PDB entry 7ET3 | electron microscopy, 4.20 A resolution (low resolution: residue-level contacts below are approximate; hydrogen-bond / salt-bridge calls are withheld) | chains M and N of the 23 polymer chains in the assembly

== Chain M ==
Name: Capsid vertex component 1
Source organism: Human cytomegalovirus
UniProt: A0A6C0PJD3 (A0A6C0PJD3_HCMV); residue numbers follow UniProt; this construct covers 1-594
Amino-acid sequence (594 residues; row label = number of the first residue in the row):
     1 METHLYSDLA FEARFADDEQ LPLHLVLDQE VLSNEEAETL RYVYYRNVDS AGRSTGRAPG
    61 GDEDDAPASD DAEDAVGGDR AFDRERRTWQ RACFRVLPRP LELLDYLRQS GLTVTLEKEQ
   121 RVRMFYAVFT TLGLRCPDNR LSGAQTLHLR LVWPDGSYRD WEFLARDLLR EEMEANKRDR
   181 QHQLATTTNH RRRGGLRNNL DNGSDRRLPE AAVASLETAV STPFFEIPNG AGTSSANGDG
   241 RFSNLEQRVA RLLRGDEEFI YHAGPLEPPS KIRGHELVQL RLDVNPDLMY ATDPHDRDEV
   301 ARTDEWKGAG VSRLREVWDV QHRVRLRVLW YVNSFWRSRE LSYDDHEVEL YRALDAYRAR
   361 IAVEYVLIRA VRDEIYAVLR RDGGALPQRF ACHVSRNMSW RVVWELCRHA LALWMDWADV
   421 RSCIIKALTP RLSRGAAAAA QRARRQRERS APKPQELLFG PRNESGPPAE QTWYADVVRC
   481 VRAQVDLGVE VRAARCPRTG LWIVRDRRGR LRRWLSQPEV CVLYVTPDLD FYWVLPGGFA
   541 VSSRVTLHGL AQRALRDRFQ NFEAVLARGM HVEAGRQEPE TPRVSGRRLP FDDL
Unresolved in the structure: 177-296, 465-467, 592-594

== Chain N ==
Name: Capsid vertex component 2
Source organism: Human cytomegalovirus
UniProt: A0A3G6XKK5 (A0A3G6XKK5_HCMV); residues 1-642 here = UniProt positions 1-642
Amino-acid sequence (642 residues; each row starts with the number of its first residue):
     1 MSLLHTFWRL PVAVFFEPHE ENVLRCPERV LRRLLEDAAV TMRGGGWRED VLMDRVRKRY
    61 LRQELRDLGH RVQTYCEDLE GRVSEAEALL NQQCELDEGP SPRTLLQPPC RPRSSSPGTG
   121 VAGASAVPHG LYSRHDAITG PAAAPSDVVA PSDAVAASAA AGASSTWLAQ CAERPLPGNV
   181 PSYFGITQND PFIRFHTDFR GEVVNTMFEN ASTWTFSFGI WYYRLKRGLY TQPRWKRVYH
   241 LAQMDNFSIS QELLLGVVNA LENVTVYPTY DCVLSDLEAA ACLLAAYGHA LWEGRDPPDS
   301 VATVLGELPQ LLPRLADDVS REIAAWEGPV AAGNNYYAYR DSPDLRYYMP LSGGRHYHPG
   361 TFDRHVLVRL FHKRGVIQHL PGYGTITEEL VQERLSGQVR DDVLSLWSRR LLVGKLGRDV
   421 PVFVHEQQYL RSGLTCLAGL LLLWKVTNAD SVFAPRTGKF TLADLLGSDA VAGGGLPGGR
   481 AGGEEEGYGG RHGRVRNFEF LVRYYIGPWY ARDPAVTLSQ LFPGLALLAV TESVRSGWDP
   541 SRREDSAGGG DGGGAVLMQL SKSNPVADYM FAQSSKQYGD LRRLEVHDAL LFHYEHGLGR
   601 LLSVTLPRHR VSTLGSSLFN VNDIYELLYF LVLGFLPSVA VL
Unresolved in the structure: 1-12, 78-642

== Chain M / chain N interface ==
Residue-residue contacts (52):
  L164(M) - Y60(N)
  R166(M) - Y60(N)
  D319(M) - R59(N)
  V320(M) - V56(N)
  V320(M) - R59(N)
  H322(M) - R59(N)
  R358(M) - E49(N)
  R358(M) - D50(N)
  I361(M) - E49(N)
  A362(M) - E49(N)
  Y365(M) - R48(N)
  R369(M) - W47(N)
  R372(M) - M42(N)
  Y376(M) - L35(N)
  Y376(M) - A39(N)
  L379(M) - L35(N)
  R380(M) - R32(N)
  R380(M) - E36(N)
  G383(M) - C26(N)
  G384(M) - R25(N)
  G384(M) - C26(N)
  A385(M) - L24(N)
  L386(M) - V23(N)
  L386(M) - L24(N)
  P387(M) - V23(N)
  Q388(M) - P18(N)
  Q388(M) - H19(N)
  Q388(M) - E20(N)
  Q388(M) - N22(N)
  R389(M) - E20(N)
  A391(M) - P18(N)
  C392(M) - P18(N)
  H393(M) - F16(N)
  H393(M) - E17(N)
  H393(M) - P18(N)
  V394(M) - F15(N)
  V394(M) - F16(N)
  S395(M) - F15(N)
  R396(M) - F16(N)
  R401(M) - E28(N)
  R401(M) - V30(N)
  R401(M) - L31(N)
  W404(M) - L24(N)
  W404(M) - R25(N)
  W404(M) - P27(N)
  E405(M) - L31(N)
  R408(M) - L34(N)
  R408(M) - L35(N)
  R498(M) - E17(N)
  L501(M) - P18(N)
  L501(M) - H19(N)
  F539(M) - L24(N)
Interface residues without a listed pair, chain M (44 interface residues in all): D167, W318, Q321, L354, Y357, F390, W400, D416, A418, T499
Interface residues without a listed pair, chain N (32 interface residues in all): R43, L52, M53, E64
From the paper, about this interface:
  - interface residues, chain M: V363(M), W400(M)
  - interface residues, chain N: V30(N)

== Overview ==
The interface between chain M and chain N involves 44 residues on one side and 32 on the other. The paper
reports interface residues V363(M), W400(M) and V30(N).
Chain M is Capsid vertex component 1 and chain N is Capsid vertex component 2, both from Human
cytomegalovirus; the structure, C5 portal vertex in the enveloped virion capsid, was determined by electron
microscopy together with 7ET2, 7ETJ, 7ETM and 7ETO from the same study.
